Entry 6U9W (electron microscopy, 3.30 A resolution); this record covers chains A and B of the 3 polymer chains in the assembly.

== Chain A (and B) ==
Protein: P2X purinoceptor 7
Source organism: Rattus norvegicus
Notes: chain B of this document is another copy of the same molecule, construct and numbering; everything in this record applies to it too
UniProtKB: Q64663 (P2RX7_RAT); numbering as in UniProt (aligned over 1-595)
Chain sequence (609 residues; numbered 1 to 609; the number before each row is that of its first residue):
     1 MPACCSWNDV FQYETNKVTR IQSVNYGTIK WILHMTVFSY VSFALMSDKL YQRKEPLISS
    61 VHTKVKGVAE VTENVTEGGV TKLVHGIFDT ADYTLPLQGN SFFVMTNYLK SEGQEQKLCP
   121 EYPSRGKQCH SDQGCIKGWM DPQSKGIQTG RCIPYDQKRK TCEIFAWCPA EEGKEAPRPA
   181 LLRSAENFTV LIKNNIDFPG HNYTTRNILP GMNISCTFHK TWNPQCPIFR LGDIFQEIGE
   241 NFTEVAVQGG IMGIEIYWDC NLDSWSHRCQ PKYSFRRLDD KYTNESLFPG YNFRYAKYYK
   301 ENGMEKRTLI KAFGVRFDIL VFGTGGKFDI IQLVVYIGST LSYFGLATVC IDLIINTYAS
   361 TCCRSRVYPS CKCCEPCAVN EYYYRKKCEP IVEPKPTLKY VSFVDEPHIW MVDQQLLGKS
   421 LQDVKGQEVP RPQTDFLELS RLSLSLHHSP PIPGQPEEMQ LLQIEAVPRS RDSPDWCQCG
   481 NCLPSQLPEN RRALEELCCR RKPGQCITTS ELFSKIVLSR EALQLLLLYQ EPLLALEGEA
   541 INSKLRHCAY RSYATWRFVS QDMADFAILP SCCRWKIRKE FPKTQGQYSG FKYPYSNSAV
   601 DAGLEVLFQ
Unresolved in the structure: 1-4, 443-471, 596-609
Disulfides: C119-C168, C216-C226, C260-C269
Glycans and other covalent adducts: N-acetylglucosamine (NAG) linked to N187, N202, N213, N241; palmitic acid (PLM) linked to S360, C362, C363, C374
Sequence notes: expression tag (596-609)
Bound ions: Zn2+ site 1: C477, C479, C482, C498; Zn2+ site 2: C479, C499, C506, C572
Residues lining bound ligands:
  - ATP (adenosine-5'-triphosphate), molecule 1: K64, K66, T189, V190, L191, K193, I214, I228
  - ATP, molecule 2: P142, Q143, F288, N292, R294, K311
  - GDP (guanosine-5'-diphosphate): S543, R546, H547, Y550, A564, D565, A567, I568, L569, R574, R578, K583, Q587, Y588, S589, G590, F591, K592
  - Q3G (O-[(R)-[(2S)-2-(hexadecanoyloxy)-3-(octadecanoyloxy)propoxy](hydroxy)phosphoryl]-D-serine), molecule 1: F38, V41, S42, I337, T340, L341, F344, G345, T348
  - Q3G, molecule 2: S342, Y343, L346, V349
UniProt features mapped onto this chain:
  - region: S360 to C377 (C-cys anchor)
  - binding site (ATP): T189, R294, K311
  - binding site (Na(+)): S342
  - binding site (Zn(2+)): C479, C499, C506, C572
  - binding site (GTP): R546, H547, Y550, A567, K583, S589, G590
  - site: S342 (Selectivity filter 1)
  - modified residue: R125 (ADP-ribosylarginine)
  - lipidation (S-palmitoyl cysteine): C4, C362, C363, C374, C377
  - glycosylation (N-linked (GlcNAc...) asparagine): N74, N187, N202, N213, N241, N284
Reported in the primary citation:
  - binding site for ATP: K64, K66, T189, I214, N292, R294, K311
  - conformationally variable residues (helix shift): S339
  - binding site for GDP: R546, Y550, A567, L569, R574, R578, K583, F591
  - post-translational modification sites: S360, C362, C363, C374, C377

== How chain A and chain B interact ==
Pairs across the interface (123):
  V10(A) - W31(B)  hydrogen bond (backbone-side chain)
  F11(A) - I21(B)
  F11(A) - S23(B)  hydrogen bond (backbone-backbone)
  F11(A) - G27(B)
  Q12(A) - R20(B)  hydrogen bond
  Q12(A) - I21(B)
  Q12(A) - Q22(B)
  Q12(A) - K30(B)  hydrogen bond (backbone-side chain)
  Y13(A) - R20(B)
  Y13(A) - I21(B)  hydrogen bond (backbone-backbone)
  Y13(A) - K30(B)
  Y13(A) - T348(B)  hydrogen bond (side chain-backbone)
  Y13(A) - I351(B)  hydrophobic
  Y13(A) - D352(B)  hydrogen bond
  E14(A) - V18(B)
  E14(A) - T19(B)
  E14(A) - R20(B)  salt bridge
  T15(A) - V18(B)
  T15(A) - T19(B)  hydrogen bond (backbone-backbone)
  T15(A) - I21(B)
  T15(A) - D352(B)
  T15(A) - K387(B)
  N16(A) - N16(B)
  N16(A) - V18(B)
  N16(A) - K387(B)
  K17(A) - K17(B)  hydrogen bond (backbone-backbone)
  K17(A) - K386(B)
  K17(A) - K387(B)
  V18(A) - K387(B)  hydrogen bond (backbone-backbone)
  V18(A) - C388(B)
  V18(A) - E389(B)  hydrogen bond (backbone-backbone)
  T19(A) - E389(B)  hydrogen bond (side chain-backbone)
  R20(A) - Y384(B)
  R20(A) - C388(B)
  R20(A) - E389(B)  hydrogen bond (backbone-backbone)
  R20(A) - P390(B)
  R20(A) - I391(B)  hydrogen bond (backbone-backbone)
  Q22(A) - I391(B)  hydrogen bond (backbone-backbone)
  Q22(A) - E393(B)
  Q22(A) - Q427(B)
  I58(A) - L278(B)  hydrophobic
  S60(A) - L278(B)
  V61(A) - R316(B)  hydrogen bond (backbone-side chain)
  H62(A) - Y291(B)
  H62(A) - N292(B)  hydrogen bond (side chain-backbone)
  K64(A) - N292(B)  hydrogen bond
  K64(A) - R294(B)
  K66(A) - Q143(B)
  V68(A) - M140(B)
  V68(A) - S144(B)
  E70(A) - I147(B)
  H85(A) - F165(B)
  G86(A) - Q116(B)
  I87(A) - Q116(B)  hydrogen bond (backbone-side chain)
  I87(A) - I147(B)  hydrophobic
  I87(A) - F165(B)
  I87(A) - W167(B)
  D89(A) - K145(B)
  A91(A) - Y298(B)  hydrogen bond (backbone-side chain)
  A91(A) - R307(B)
  A91(A) - L309(B)  hydrophobic
  D92(A) - W167(B)  hydrogen bond
  D92(A) - Y298(B)  hydrogen bond
  D92(A) - R307(B)  salt bridge
  P96(A) - L95(B)  hydrophobic
  P96(A) - L97(B)
  P96(A) - F293(B)  hydrophobic
  L97(A) - L97(B)
  Q98(A) - L95(B)
  Q98(A) - L97(B)
  Q98(A) - F103(B)
  Q98(A) - Y291(B)
  Q98(A) - F293(B)
  K193(A) - F288(B)
  K193(A) - G290(B)  hydrogen bond (side chain-backbone)
  N195(A) - L278(B)
  N195(A) - D279(B)  hydrogen bond
  N195(A) - D280(B)
  D197(A) - R276(B)  salt bridge
  P199(A) - R276(B)
  R206(A) - D280(B)  salt bridge
  R206(A) - F288(B)  hydrogen bond (side chain-backbone)
  I208(A) - F288(B)  hydrophobic
  L209(A) - L287(B)
  I214(A) - Q143(B)
  I214(A) - F288(B)  hydrophobic
  K297(A) - Y298(B)
  Y299(A) - K300(B)  hydrogen bond
  V379(A) - P394(B)
  Y382(A) - P394(B)
  Y382(A) - D562(B)  hydrogen bond
  Y383(A) - E393(B)
  K386(A) - E389(B)  salt bridge
  K386(A) - I391(B)
  K386(A) - D562(B)  salt bridge
  E389(A) - K17(B)  salt bridge
  V404(A) - L533(B)  hydrophobic
  F436(A) - R551(B)
  F436(A) - T555(B)
  F436(A) - Q561(B)
  L437(A) - T555(B)
  E438(A) - E438(B)
  L439(A) - L526(B)
  S440(A) - I516(B)
  R441(A) - E438(B)  hydrogen bond (side chain-backbone)
  R441(A) - L439(B)
  R441(A) - R441(B)
  L442(A) - A522(B)  hydrophobic
  L442(A) - L525(B)  hydrophobic
  L442(A) - L526(B)  hydrophobic
  Q505(A) - L533(B)
  C506(A) - L533(B)
  S510(A) - P532(B)
  E511(A) - L528(B)
  L512(A) - L525(B)  hydrophobic
  L512(A) - L528(B)
  L512(A) - Y529(B)  hydrophobic
  K515(A) - L525(B)
  T555(A) - Y529(B)
  W556(A) - Y529(B)  hydrogen bond (side chain-backbone)
  W556(A) - P532(B)  hydrophobic
  R557(A) - Q530(B)  hydrogen bond (side chain-backbone)
  R557(A) - P532(B)
Other interface residues (no listed pair), chain A (79 interface residues in all): N8, I21, S23, A69, E77, G99, T189, L191, P210, G211, M212, E301, N356, R385, K387, Q427, T434, Y529
Other interface residues (no listed pair), chain B (85 interface residues in all): N8, E14, V24, Y26, P142, G146, A166, I251, E255, A296, E305, L320, A347, V392, L536, C548, S552, Y595

== Overview ==
The interface between chain A and chain B involves 79 residues on one side and 85 on the other; the contacts
include 30 hydrogen bonds and 7 salt bridges. Among the polar pairs are E14(A)-R20(B), D92(A)-R307(B) and
D197(A)-R276(B). The paper reports a binding site for GDP at R546(A), Y550(A) and A567(A) among others; a
binding site for ATP at K64(A), K66(A) and T189(A) among others.
Chain A and chain B are both P2X purinoceptor 7 (Rattus norvegicus); the structure, Cryo electron microscopy
structure of the ATP-gated rat P2X7 ion channel in the ATP-bound, open state, was determined by electron
microscopy together with 6U9V from the same study.
